4XKD - chains E and F of the 6 polymer chains in the assembly; structure by X-ray diffraction, 2.48 A resolution.

== Chain E ==
Protein: Hemagglutinin HA1 chain
Organism: Influenza A virus
Chain sequence (333 residues; row label = number of the first residue in the row; note: 1 number in that range is skipped by the numbering (no residue carries it; nothing is unmodelled there); a row labelled like 125A-125B holds insertion residues (125A, then the next letters in order)):
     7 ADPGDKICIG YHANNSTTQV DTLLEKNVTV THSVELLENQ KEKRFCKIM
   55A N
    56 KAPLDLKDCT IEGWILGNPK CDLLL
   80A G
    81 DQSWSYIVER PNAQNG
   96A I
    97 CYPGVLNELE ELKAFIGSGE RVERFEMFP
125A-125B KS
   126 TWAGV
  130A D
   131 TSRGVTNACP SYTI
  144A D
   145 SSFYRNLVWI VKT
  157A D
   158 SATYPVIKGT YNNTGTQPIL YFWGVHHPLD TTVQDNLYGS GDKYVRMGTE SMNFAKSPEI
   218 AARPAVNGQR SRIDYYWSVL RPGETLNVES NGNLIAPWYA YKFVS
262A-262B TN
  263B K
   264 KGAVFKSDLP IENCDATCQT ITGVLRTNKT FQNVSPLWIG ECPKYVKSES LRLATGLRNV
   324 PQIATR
Not modelled in the structure: 7-8, 262A-262B, 326-329
Cystine bridges: Cys52-Cys277, Cys97-Cys139, Cys281-Cys305
Glycans and other covalent adducts: N-acetylglucosamine (NAG) linked to Asn21, Asn169
From the paper describing this entry:
  - post-translational modification sites: Asn21, Asn169
  - specificity-determining residues: Leu186, Val190, Ala222, Ser228 (proposed by the authors, not directly observed)

== Chain F ==
Protein: Hemagglutinin HA2 chain
Organism: Influenza A virus
Chain sequence (180 residues; row label = number of the first residue in the row):
     1 GIFGAIAGFI EGGWTGMIDG WYGYHHENSQ GSGYAADRES TQKAIDGITN KVNSIINKMN
    61 TQFEAVDHEF SNLERRIGNL NKRMEDGFLD VWTYNAELLV LLENERTLDL HDANVKNLYE
   121 KVKSQLRDNA NDLGNGCFEF WHKCDNECME SVKNGTYDYP KYQKESKLNR QGIEGRLVPR
Not modelled in the structure: 173-180
Cystine bridges: Cys144-Cys148
Glycans and other covalent adducts: N-acetylglucosamine (NAG) linked to Asn154
From the paper describing this entry:
  - post-translational modification sites: Asn154

== Interface between chain E and chain F ==
Inter-chain disulfides: Cys14(E)-Cys137(F)
Residue-residue contacts (126):
  Pro9(E) - Glu139(F)
  Gly10(E) - Glu139(F)  hydrogen bond (backbone-side chain)
  Asp11(E) - Glu27(F)
  Asp11(E) - Asn28(F)
  Asp11(E) - Phe138(F)
  Asp11(E) - Glu139(F)
  Asp11(E) - Phe140(F)  hydrogen bond (backbone-backbone)
  Asp11(E) - Lys143(F)  salt bridge
  Asp11(E) - Cys144(F)  hydrogen bond (side chain-backbone)
  Lys12(E) - His25(F)
  Lys12(E) - His26(F)
  Lys12(E) - Glu27(F)  hydrogen bond (backbone-backbone)
  Lys12(E) - Phe138(F)
  Lys12(E) - Met149(F)
  Ile13(E) - His25(F)
  Ile13(E) - Cys137(F)
  Ile13(E) - Phe138(F)  hydrogen bond (backbone-backbone)
  Ile13(E) - Phe140(F)
  Ile13(E) - Val152(F)  hydrophobic
  Cys14(E) - Trp14(F)
  Cys14(E) - Gly23(F)
  Cys14(E) - Tyr24(F)
  Cys14(E) - His25(F)  hydrogen bond (backbone-backbone)
  Cys14(E) - Gly136(F)
  Cys14(E) - Cys137(F)  disulfide
  Ile15(E) - Ile10(F)
  Ile15(E) - Trp14(F)
  Ile15(E) - Gly23(F)
  Ile15(E) - Val115(F)
  Ile15(E) - Tyr119(F)  hydrophobic
  Ile15(E) - Val122(F)  hydrophobic
  Ile15(E) - Gly136(F)  hydrogen bond (backbone-backbone)
  Ile15(E) - Phe138(F)  hydrophobic
  Gly16(E) - Trp14(F)
  Gly16(E) - Met17(F)
  Gly16(E) - Tyr22(F)
  Gly16(E) - Gly23(F)  hydrogen bond (backbone-backbone)
  Tyr17(E) - Ile6(F)  hydrophobic
  Tyr17(E) - Ala7(F)  hydrogen bond (side chain-backbone)
  Tyr17(E) - Ile10(F)  hydrogen bond (side chain-backbone)
  Tyr17(E) - Glu11(F)
  Tyr17(E) - Gly12(F)  hydrogen bond (side chain-backbone)
  Tyr17(E) - Gly13(F)
  Tyr17(E) - Trp14(F)  hydrogen bond (backbone-backbone)
  Tyr17(E) - Met17(F)
  Tyr17(E) - Trp21(F)
  Tyr17(E) - Val115(F)  hydrophobic
  His18(E) - Met17(F)  hydrogen bond (side chain-backbone)
  His18(E) - Gly20(F)
  His18(E) - Trp21(F)  hydrogen bond (backbone-backbone)
  Ala19(E) - Gly13(F)
  Ala19(E) - Trp14(F)  hydrogen bond (backbone-backbone)
  Ala19(E) - Thr15(F)
  Val26(E) - Asn104(F)
  Asp27(E) - Leu101(F)
  Asp27(E) - Asn104(F)  hydrogen bond (backbone-side chain)
  Thr28(E) - Leu101(F)
  Thr28(E) - Asn104(F)
  Thr28(E) - Glu105(F)
  Leu29(E) - Leu101(F)  hydrogen bond (backbone-backbone)
  Leu29(E) - Leu102(F)  hydrophobic
  Leu29(E) - Glu105(F)
  Leu30(E) - Glu105(F)
  Val36(E) - Leu108(F)  hydrophobic
  Thr37(E) - Trp21(F)
  His38(E) - Trp21(F)  hydrogen bond
  Glu106(E) - Glu69(F)
  Glu106(E) - Phe70(F)
  Glu106(E) - Ser71(F)
  Lys109(E) - Glu69(F)  salt bridge
  Ala110(E) - His68(F)
  Lys264(E) - Glu64(F)  salt bridge
  Lys269(E) - Asp67(F)  salt bridge
  Lys269(E) - Glu69(F)  salt bridge
  Thr293(E) - Ile56(F)
  Thr293(E) - Met59(F)
  Thr293(E) - Asn60(F)
  Phe294(E) - Met59(F)  hydrophobic
  Phe294(E) - Ala96(F)  hydrophobic
  Pro299(E) - Ala65(F)
  Leu300(E) - Ala65(F)
  Leu300(E) - Asp67(F)
  Trp301(E) - Gln62(F)
  Trp301(E) - Phe63(F)
  Trp301(E) - Glu64(F)  hydrogen bond
  Cys305(E) - Gln62(F)  hydrogen bond (backbone-side chain)
  Pro306(E) - Gln62(F)
  Lys307(E) - Met59(F)
  Lys307(E) - Thr61(F)  hydrogen bond (side chain-backbone)
  Lys307(E) - Gln62(F)
  Lys307(E) - Trp92(F)
  Tyr308(E) - Leu89(F)  hydrophobic
  Val309(E) - Leu89(F)  hydrophobic
  Val309(E) - Trp92(F)
  Val309(E) - Thr93(F)
  Lys310(E) - Leu89(F)
  Lys310(E) - Asp90(F)  salt bridge
  Lys310(E) - Thr93(F)  hydrogen bond (backbone-side chain)
  Ser311(E) - Thr93(F)
  Ser311(E) - Glu97(F)  hydrogen bond
  Leu314(E) - Ala96(F)  hydrophobic
  Leu314(E) - Glu97(F)
  Leu314(E) - Val100(F)  hydrophobic
  Arg315(E) - Val100(F)
  Arg315(E) - Asn104(F)  hydrogen bond (backbone-side chain)
  Leu316(E) - Val52(F)  hydrophobic
  Leu316(E) - Ile55(F)  hydrophobic
  Leu316(E) - Val100(F)  hydrophobic
  Leu316(E) - Asn104(F)
  Ala317(E) - Asn104(F)  hydrogen bond (backbone-side chain)
  Ala317(E) - Thr107(F)
  Thr318(E) - Trp21(F)
  Thr318(E) - Ile48(F)
  Thr318(E) - His111(F)  hydrogen bond (backbone-side chain)
  Gly319(E) - Trp21(F)
  Gly319(E) - His111(F)  hydrogen bond (backbone-side chain)
  Leu320(E) - Ile6(F)  hydrophobic
  Leu320(E) - Trp21(F)
  Leu320(E) - His111(F)
  Arg321(E) - Leu108(F)
  Val323(E) - Glu11(F)
  Val323(E) - Gly12(F)
  Val323(E) - Gly13(F)  hydrogen bond (backbone-backbone)
  Pro324(E) - Thr15(F)
  Gln325(E) - Gly12(F)
  Gln325(E) - Thr15(F)
Interface residues without a listed pair, chain E (49 interface residues in all): Val34, Leu42
Interface residues without a listed pair, chain F (72 interface residues in all): Ala5, Ile18, Ser29, Val66, Glu74, Leu98, Glu103, Leu118, Leu126, Asn135, His142, Lys153

== In short ==
The interface between chain E and chain F involves 49 residues on one side and 72 on the other; the contacts
include 1 disulfide bond, 28 hydrogen bonds and 6 salt bridges. Polar pairs include Asp11(E)-Lys143(F),
Lys109(E)-Glu69(F) and Lys264(E)-Glu64(F). From the paper: specificity determinants Leu186(E), Val190(E) and
Ala222(E) among others; modification sites Asn21(E), Asn169(E) and Asn154(F).
Here chain E is Hemagglutinin HA1 chain and chain F is Hemagglutinin HA2 chain, both from Influenza A virus.
Entry 4XKD (Crystal structure of hemagglutinin from Taiwan (2013) H6N1 influenza virus) was determined by
X-ray diffraction, deposited together with 4XKE, 4XKG and 4XKF.
